Entry 3FM7 (X-ray diffraction, 3.50 A resolution); this record covers chains B and D of the 6 polymer chains in the assembly.

Chain B:
Molecule: Dynein light chain Tctex-type
Source organism: Drosophila melanogaster
UniProtKB: Q94524 (DYLT_DROME); residue numbers follow UniProt; this construct covers 1-111
Sequence (111 residues; row label = number of the first residue in the row):
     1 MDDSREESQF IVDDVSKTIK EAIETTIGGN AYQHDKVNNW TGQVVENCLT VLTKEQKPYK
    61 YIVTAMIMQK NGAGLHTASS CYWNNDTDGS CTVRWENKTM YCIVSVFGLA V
Disordered / not traced: 1-7

Chain D:
Molecule: Dynein intermediate chain, cytosolic
Source organism: Drosophila melanogaster
Notes: fragment: IC, Residues 109-135
UniProtKB: Q24246 (DYIN_DROME); residues 109-135 here = UniProt positions 109-135
Sequence (27 residues; each row starts with the number of its first residue):
   109 NLSVYNVQAT NIPPKETLVY TKQTQTT

Interface between chain B and chain D:
Contacting residue pairs (35):
  Gly72(B) with Pro122(D); Lys123(D); Glu124(D)
  Ala73(B) with Ile120(D); Lys123(D)
  Gly74(B) with Ile120(D); Pro122(D)
  Leu75(B) with Asn119(D); Ile120(D), hydrogen bond (backbone-backbone)
  His76(B) with Thr118(D); Asn119(D)
  Thr77(B) with Gln116(D); Ala117(D); Thr118(D), hydrogen bond (side chain-backbone)
  Ser79(B) with Asn114(D); Val115(D); Gln116(D), hydrogen bond (backbone-backbone)
  Ser80(B) with Tyr113(D); Val115(D)
  Cys81(B) with Val112(D); Tyr113(D), hydrogen bond (backbone-backbone)
  Tyr82(B) with Leu110(D); Ser111(D); Val112(D)
  Trp83(B) with Leu110(D); Ser111(D); Tyr113(D)
  Asn84(B) with Asn109(D); Leu110(D)
  Asn85(B) with Val112(D); Tyr113(D)
  Ser90(B) with Gln116(D), hydrogen bond
  Thr92(B) with Gln116(D), hydrogen bond
  Arg94(B) with Thr118(D)
  Tyr101(B) with Ile120(D), hydrophobic
Other interface residues (no listed pair), chain B (21 interface residues in all): Ala78, Cys91, Ile103, Phe107
Other interface residues (no listed pair), chain D (16 interface residues in all): Pro121

Overview:
21 residues of chain B face 16 of chain D across their interface; the contacts include 6 hydrogen bonds. Polar
pairs include Thr77(B)-Thr118(D), Ser90(B)-Gln116(D) and Thr92(B)-Gln116(D).
Chain B is Dynein light chain Tctex-type and chain D is Dynein intermediate chain, cytosolic, both from
Drosophila melanogaster; the structure, Quaternary Structure of Drosophila melanogaster IC/Tctex-1/LC8;
Allosteric Interactions of Dynein Light Chains with Dynein Intermediate Chain, was determined by X-ray
diffraction, deposited together with 3GLW.
